Entry 1VNH (X-ray diffraction, 2.11 A resolution); this record covers chain A.

# Chain A
Name: Vanadium chloroperoxidase
From: Curvularia inaequalis
Notes: EC 1.11.1.10
Reference sequence: P49053 (PRXC_CURIN); residue numbers follow UniProt; this construct covers 1-609
Sequence (609 residues; each row starts with the number of its first residue):
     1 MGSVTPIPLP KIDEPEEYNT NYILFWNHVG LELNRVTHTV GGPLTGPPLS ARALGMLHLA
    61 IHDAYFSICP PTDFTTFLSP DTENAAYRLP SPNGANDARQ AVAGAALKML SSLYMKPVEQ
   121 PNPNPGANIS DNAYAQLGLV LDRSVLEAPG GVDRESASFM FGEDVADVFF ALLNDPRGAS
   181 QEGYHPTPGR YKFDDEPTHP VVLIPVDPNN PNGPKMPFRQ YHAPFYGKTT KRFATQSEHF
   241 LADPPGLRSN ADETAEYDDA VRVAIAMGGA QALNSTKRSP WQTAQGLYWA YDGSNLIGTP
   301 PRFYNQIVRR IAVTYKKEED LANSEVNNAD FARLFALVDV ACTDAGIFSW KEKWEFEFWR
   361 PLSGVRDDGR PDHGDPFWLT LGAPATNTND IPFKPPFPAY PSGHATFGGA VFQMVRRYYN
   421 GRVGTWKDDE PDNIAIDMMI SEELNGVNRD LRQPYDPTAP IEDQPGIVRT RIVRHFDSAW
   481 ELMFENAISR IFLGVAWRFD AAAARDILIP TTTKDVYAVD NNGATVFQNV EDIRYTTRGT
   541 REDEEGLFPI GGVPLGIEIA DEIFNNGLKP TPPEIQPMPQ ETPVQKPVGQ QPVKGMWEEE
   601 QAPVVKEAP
Unresolved in the structure: 1-3, 578-609
Differences from the reference sequence: engineered mutation Ala496 (His in P49053)
Swiss-Prot annotation at these positions:
  - active site: His404 (Proton donor)
  - binding site (vanadate): Lys353, Arg360, Ser402, Gly403, His404, Arg490

# Overview
Curated annotation (UniProt) lists active-site residue His404 and 6 vanadate-binding residues.
Chain A is Vanadium chloroperoxidase (Curvularia inaequalis); the structure, Chloroperoxidase from the fungus
curvularia inaequalis: mutant H496A, was determined by X-ray diffraction (same publication as 1VNE, 1VNF,
1VNG, 1VNI and 1VNS).
